8WZ5 - chains A and B of the 9 polymer chains in the assembly; structure by electron microscopy, 3.51 A resolution.

== Chain A (and B) ==
Protein: RSV Fusion glycoprotein
Source organism: Human respiratory syncytial virus B
Notes: chain B of this document is another copy of the same molecule, construct and numbering; everything in this record applies to it too
Sequence (492 residues; numbered 24 to 516; 1 number in that range is skipped by the numbering (no residue carries it; nothing is unmodelled there); the number before each row is that of its first residue):
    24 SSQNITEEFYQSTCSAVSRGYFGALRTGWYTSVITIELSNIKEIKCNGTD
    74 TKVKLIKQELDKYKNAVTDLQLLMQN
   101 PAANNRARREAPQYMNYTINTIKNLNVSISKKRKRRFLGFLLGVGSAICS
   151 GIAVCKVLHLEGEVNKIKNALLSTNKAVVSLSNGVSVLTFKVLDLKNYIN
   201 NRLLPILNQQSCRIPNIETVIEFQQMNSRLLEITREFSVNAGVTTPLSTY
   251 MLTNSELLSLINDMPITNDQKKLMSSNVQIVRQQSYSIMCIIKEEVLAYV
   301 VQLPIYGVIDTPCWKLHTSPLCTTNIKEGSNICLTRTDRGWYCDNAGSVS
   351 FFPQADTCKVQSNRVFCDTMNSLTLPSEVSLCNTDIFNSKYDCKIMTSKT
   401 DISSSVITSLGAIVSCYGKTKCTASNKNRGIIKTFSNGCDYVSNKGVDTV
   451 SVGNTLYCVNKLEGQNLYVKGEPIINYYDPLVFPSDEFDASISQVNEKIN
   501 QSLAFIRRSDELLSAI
Not modelled in the structure: 101-144
Cystine bridges: Cys37-Cys439, Cys69-Cys212, Cys155-Cys290, Cys313-Cys343, Cys322-Cys333, Cys358-Cys367, Cys382-Cys393, Cys416-Cys422

== Interface between chain A and chain B ==
Disulfides between the chains: Cys458(A)-Cys149(B)
Contacting residue pairs (24):
  Glu218(A) with Thr74(B); Lys75(B), salt bridge
  Ile221(A) with Ile217(B), hydrophobic
  Glu222(A) with Lys77(B), salt bridge
  Gln225(A) with Leu78(B); Lys85(B); Gln224(B)
  Gln279(A) with Leu95(B)
  Gly329(A) with Gln494(B)
  Gln361(A) with Gln98(B)
  Asn428(A) with Asn183(B)
  Thr449(A) with Cys149(B)
  Asn454(A) with Ser372(B); Thr374(B)
  Thr455(A) with Ser146(B), hydrogen bond; Met370(B)
  Leu456(A) with Gly145(B); Ser146(B), hydrogen bond (backbone-backbone)
  Tyr457(A) with Cys149(B)
  Cys458(A) with Ile148(B); Cys149(B), disulfide
  Ile516(A) with Leu512(B), hydrophobic; Ala515(B), hydrophobic; Ile516(B), hydrophobic
Other interface residues (no listed pair), chain A (23 interface residues in all): Ile217, Asn254, Asn277, Val360, Ser362, Asp448, Lys461, Leu513
Other interface residues (no listed pair), chain B (30 interface residues in all): Asn88, Asp92, Asn99, Ser150, Ile152, Ala153, Lys156, Ile221, Thr369

== In short ==
23 residues of chain A and 30 residues of chain B are in contact, with 1 disulfide bond, 2 hydrogen bonds and
2 salt bridges. Polar contacts include Glu218(A)-Lys75(B), Glu222(A)-Lys77(B) and Thr455(A)-Ser146(B).
Chain A and chain B are both RSV Fusion glycoprotein (Human respiratory syncytial virus B); the structure,
Cryo-EM structure of prefusion-stabilized RSV F (DS-Cav1 sc9-10 strain: B18537) in complex with humanized nAb
5B11, was determined by electron microscopy (same publication as 8WZ3, 8WZE and 8WZ4).
